5S4Z - chains B and F of the 6 polymer chains in the assembly; structure by X-ray diffraction, 2.10 A resolution.

[Chain B]
Name: Tubulin beta-2B chain
Source organism: Bos taurus
Reference sequence: Q6B856 (TBB2B_BOVIN); the author numbering skips numbers that UniProt does not, so the offset changes along the chain: 1-42 = UniProt 1-42; 45-360 = UniProt 43-358; 369-455 = UniProt 359-445
Chain sequence (445 residues; row label = number of the first residue in the row; note: 10 numbers in that range are skipped by the numbering (no residue carries them; nothing is unmodelled there)):
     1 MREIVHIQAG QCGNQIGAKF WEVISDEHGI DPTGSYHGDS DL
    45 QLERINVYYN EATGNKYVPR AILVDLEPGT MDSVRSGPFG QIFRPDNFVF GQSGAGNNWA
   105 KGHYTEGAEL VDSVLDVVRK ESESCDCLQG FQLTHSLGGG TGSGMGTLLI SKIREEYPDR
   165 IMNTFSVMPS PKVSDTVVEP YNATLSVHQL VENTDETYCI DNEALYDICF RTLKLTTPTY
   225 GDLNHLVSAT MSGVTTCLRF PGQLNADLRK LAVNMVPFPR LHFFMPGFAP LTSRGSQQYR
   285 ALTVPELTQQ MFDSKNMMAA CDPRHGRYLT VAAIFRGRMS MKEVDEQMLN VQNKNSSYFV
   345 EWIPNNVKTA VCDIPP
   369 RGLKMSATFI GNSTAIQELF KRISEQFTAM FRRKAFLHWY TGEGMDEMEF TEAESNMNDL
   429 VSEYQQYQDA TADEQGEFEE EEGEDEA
Unresolved in the structure: 279-280, 438-455
Ion coordination: Mg2+: Gln11 (together with GDP); Ca2+ near Glu113 (its only coordinating residue here)
Residues lining bound ligands:
  - GDP (guanosine-5'-diphosphate): Gly10, Gln11, Cys12, Gln15, Ile16, Asp69, Asn101, Ser140, Gly142, Gly143, Gly144, Thr145, Gly146, Val171, Pro173, Val177, Ser178, Asp179, Glu183, Asn206, Leu209, Tyr224, Leu227, Asn228
  - N-(2-fluorophenyl)-3-methoxybenzamide (WN1), molecule 1: Tyr52, Gln136, Asn167, Phe169, Glu200, Tyr202, Val238, Thr239, Cys241, Leu242, Leu252, Leu255, Ala316, Ile318, Ile378
  - N-(2-fluorophenyl)-3-methoxybenzamide (WN1), molecule 2: Pro173, Ser174, Pro175, Ser178, Thr180, Val181, Glu183, Pro184, Gln394, Ala397, Met398
Swiss-Prot annotation at these positions:
  - motif: Met1 to Ile4 (MREI motif)
  - binding site (GTP): Gln11, Glu71, Ser140, Gly144, Thr145, Gly146, Asn206, Asn228
  - binding site (Mg(2+)): Glu71
  - modified residue: Ser40 (Phosphoserine), Thr57 (Phosphothreonine), Lys60 (N6-acetyllysine), Ser174 (Phosphoserine), Thr287 (Phosphothreonine), Thr292 (Phosphothreonine), Arg320 (Omega-N-methylarginine), Glu448 (5-glutamyl polyglutamate)
  - cross-link (Glycyl lysine isopeptide (Lys-Gly)): Lys60 (interchain with G-Cter in ubiquitin), Lys326 (interchain with G-Cter in ubiquitin)

[Chain F]
Name: Tubulin-Tyrosine Ligase
Source organism: Gallus gallus
Reference sequence: E1BQ43 (E1BQ43_CHICK); residue numbers follow UniProt; this construct covers 1-378
Chain sequence (384 residues; row label = number of the first residue in the row):
     1 MYTFVVRDEN SSVYAEVSRL LLATGQWKRL RKDNPRFNLM LGERNRLPFG RLGHEPGLVQ
    61 LVNYYRGADK LCRKASLVKL IKTSPELSES CTWFPESYVI YPTNLKTPVA PAQNGIRHLI
   121 NNTRTDEREV FLAAYNRRRE GREGNVWIAK SSAGAKGEGI LISSEASELL DFIDEQGQVH
   181 VIQKYLEKPL LLEPGHRKFD IRSWVLVDHL YNIYLYREGV LRTSSEPYNS ANFQDKTCHL
   241 TNHCIQKEYS KNYGRYEEGN EMFFEEFNQY LMDALNTTLE NSILLQIKHI IRSCLMCIEP
   301 AISTKHLHYQ SFQLFGFDFM VDEELKVWLI EVNGAPACAQ KLYAELCQGI VDVAISSVFP
   361 LADTGQKTSQ PTSIFIKLHH HHHH
Unresolved in the structure: 106-124, 153-158, 363-370, 383-384
Construct notes: expression tag (379-384)
Ion coordination: Mg2+: Glu331, Asn333 (together with AMP-PCP)
Residues lining bound ligands: AMP-PCP (ACP; phosphomethylphosphonic acid adenylate ester): Lys74, Ile148, Lys150, Gln183, Lys184, Tyr185, Leu186, Lys198, Asp200, Arg202, Arg222, His239, Leu240, Thr241, Asn242, Asp318, Met320, Ile330, Glu331, Asn333

[Chain B / chain F interface]
Pairs across the interface (11; chain B residue first):
  Arg311(B) - Arg31(F)
  Leu333(B) - Pro56(F)
  Leu333(B) - Gly57(F)
  Gln336(B) - Arg36(F)  hydrogen bond
  Asn337(B) - Thr3(F)
  Asn337(B) - Arg36(F)  hydrogen bond
  Asn337(B) - Leu58(F)
  Lys338(B) - Met1(F)
  Ser340(B) - Leu30(F)
  Ser340(B) - Asn34(F)  hydrogen bond
  Glu345(B) - Arg31(F)  salt bridge
Interface residues without a listed pair, chain B (9 interface residues in all): Ser341, Asn349
Interface residues without a listed pair, chain F (11 interface residues in all): Lys28, Glu55

[Summary]
9 residues of chain B and 11 residues of chain F are in contact, with 3 hydrogen bonds and 1 salt bridge.
Polar contacts include Glu345(B)-Arg31(F), Gln336(B)-Arg36(F) and Asn337(B)-Arg36(F). Bound to chain B: GDP
and N-(2-fluorophenyl)-3-methoxybenzamide. Chain F binds AMP-PCP.
Chain B is Tubulin beta-2B chain (Bos taurus) and chain F is Tubulin-Tyrosine Ligase (Gallus gallus); the
structure, Tubulin-Z28290384-complex, was determined by X-ray diffraction together with 5S4L, 5S4M, 5S4N,
5S4O, 5S4P, 5S4Q and 52 further entries from the same study.
